Entry 4YF9 (X-ray diffraction, 2.60 A resolution); this record covers chains D and F of the 6 polymer chains in the assembly.

Chain D:
Molecule: Protein related to penicillin acylase
Source organism: Acidovorax sp. MR-S7
Notes: fragment: alpha-chain
UniProtKB: A0A0A1VBK6 (A0A0A1VBK6_9BURK); residues 5-182 here correspond to UniProt positions 29-206 (UniProt number = residue number + 24)
Amino-acid sequence (178 residues; each row starts with the number of its first residue):
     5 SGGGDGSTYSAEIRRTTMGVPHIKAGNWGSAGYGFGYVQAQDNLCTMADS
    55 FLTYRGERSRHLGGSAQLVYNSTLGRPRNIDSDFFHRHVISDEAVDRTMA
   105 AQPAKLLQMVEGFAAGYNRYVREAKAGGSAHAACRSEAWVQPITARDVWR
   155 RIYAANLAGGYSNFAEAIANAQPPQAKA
Disordered / not traced: 5-10, 179-182
Disulfide bonds: Cys-49/Cys-138

Chain F:
Molecule: Protein related to penicillin acylase
Source organism: Acidovorax sp. MR-S7
Notes: fragment: beta-chain
UniProtKB: A0A0A1VBK6 (A0A0A1VBK6_9BURK); residues 1-573 here correspond to UniProt positions 234-806 (UniProt number = residue number + 233)
Amino-acid sequence (581 residues; row label = number of the first residue in the row):
     1 SNMYGFGTAATGEGSGVLFGNPHWYWKGPDRFYQAQLTIDGEANVSGVSF
    51 LGLPVIQIGFNDSVAWSHTVSTARRFGFFQLSLVQGEPTSYLRDGVPVKM
   101 KPATITVPSRNADGSVSDVTRTLYHSEFGPLVNLAGLNPALAWSQGTAFA
   151 IRDINGENFRTLRTWMRWNQAKSLDEFIAIQKEEASIPWVNTVAVGRGSA
   201 KAWYADIGAVPNVSPAQTAACTTPFGMAVGQALPNVPFFDGSRSECDWLT
   251 DADSVQKGAVGVSRMPSLQRDDYVGNMNDSYWLANVHAPLTGYPAIFGPA
   301 GTSAQTLRTRMGHTMALERLAGTDGYAGNKATSAVVREMVLGSRVFSAER
   351 FKDEVLDLICTPAQWTVNGAAVDAAQACAVLAAWDNRGRKDSRGSHLWDE
   401 FWSRVPTASLFTVPFSAADPLNTPRGINAAAADALRQAMATAIARVGQSG
   451 YALDAPRGEVLYATRGGTRLPLYGGCGAMGYFTITCSENDITQGGYSMDG
   501 QPNASNSYMQVVSFPASGVQAHTFLTFSLSDDPASPHHGDYTKAYSAGQW
   551 LRVPFTEAEITGNADYRTATVKELEHHHHHH
Disordered / not traced: 576-581
Disulfide bonds: Cys-221/Cys-246, Cys-360/Cys-378, Cys-476/Cys-486
Differences from the reference sequence: expression tag (574-581)
From the paper describing this entry:
  - catalytic residues: Ser-1

How chain D and chain F interact:
Residue-residue contacts - 214 pairs, chain D then chain F:
  Ser-11(D) / Leu-574(F)
  Ser-11(D) / Glu-575(F)  hydrogen bond (backbone-backbone)
  Thr-12(D) / Glu-573(F)
  Thr-12(D) / Leu-574(F)
  Thr-12(D) / Glu-575(F)
  Tyr-13(D) / Lys-572(F)
  Tyr-13(D) / Glu-573(F)  hydrogen bond (backbone-backbone)
  Tyr-13(D) / Glu-575(F)
  Ser-14(D) / Val-571(F)
  Ser-14(D) / Lys-572(F)  hydrogen bond
  Ala-15(D) / Thr-570(F)
  Ala-15(D) / Val-571(F)  hydrogen bond (backbone-backbone)
  Glu-16(D) / Thr-568(F)  hydrogen bond
  Glu-16(D) / Ala-569(F)
  Glu-16(D) / Thr-570(F)
  Ile-17(D) / Arg-567(F)
  Ile-17(D) / Thr-568(F)
  Ile-17(D) / Ala-569(F)  hydrogen bond (backbone-backbone)
  Ile-17(D) / Val-571(F)  hydrophobic
  Arg-18(D) / Glu-557(F)  salt bridge
  Arg-18(D) / Ile-560(F)
  Arg-18(D) / Tyr-566(F)
  Arg-18(D) / Arg-567(F)
  Arg-18(D) / Thr-568(F)
  Arg-19(D) / Tyr-33(F)
  Arg-19(D) / Leu-529(F)
  Arg-19(D) / Asp-565(F)
  Arg-19(D) / Tyr-566(F)
  Arg-19(D) / Arg-567(F)  hydrogen bond (backbone-backbone)
  Thr-20(D) / Pro-554(F)
  Thr-20(D) / Ile-560(F)
  Thr-20(D) / Asn-563(F)
  Thr-20(D) / Asp-565(F)
  Thr-21(D) / Leu-551(F)
  Thr-21(D) / Asn-563(F)  hydrogen bond
  Thr-21(D) / Asp-565(F)  hydrogen bond
  Met-22(D) / Leu-529(F)
  Met-22(D) / His-537(F)  hydrogen bond (backbone-side chain)
  Met-22(D) / Asp-540(F)
  Met-22(D) / Tyr-541(F)
  Met-22(D) / Ala-544(F)  hydrophobic
  Met-22(D) / Leu-551(F)  hydrophobic
  Gly-23(D) / Leu-529(F)
  Gly-23(D) / His-537(F)  hydrogen bond (backbone-side chain)
  Val-24(D) / Gln-34(F)
  Val-24(D) / Leu-529(F)
  Pro-25(D) / Tyr-33(F)
  Pro-25(D) / Gln-34(F)
  Pro-25(D) / Ala-35(F)
  Pro-25(D) / Gln-36(F)  hydrogen bond (backbone-backbone)
  Pro-25(D) / Leu-529(F)
  His-26(D) / Gln-36(F)  hydrogen bond
  His-26(D) / Pro-554(F)
  His-26(D) / Ile-560(F)
  Ile-27(D) / Gln-36(F)  hydrogen bond (backbone-backbone)
  Ile-27(D) / Leu-37(F)
  Ile-27(D) / Thr-38(F)  hydrogen bond (backbone-backbone)
  Lys-28(D) / Thr-38(F)
  Lys-28(D) / Glu-557(F)  salt bridge
  Ala-29(D) / Thr-38(F)  hydrogen bond (backbone-backbone)
  Ala-29(D) / Ile-39(F)
  Ala-29(D) / Asp-40(F)  hydrogen bond (backbone-backbone)
  Gly-30(D) / Asp-40(F)
  Asn-31(D) / Ile-39(F)
  Trp-32(D) / Glu-42(F)  hydrogen bond
  Trp-32(D) / Ala-43(F)  hydrophobic
  Trp-32(D) / Met-166(F)  hydrophobic
  Trp-32(D) / Gln-170(F)
  Ala-35(D) / Ile-39(F)  hydrophobic
  Tyr-37(D) / Val-571(F)  hydrophobic
  Tyr-37(D) / Lys-572(F)
  Tyr-37(D) / Glu-573(F)  hydrogen bond
  Phe-39(D) / Tyr-33(F)  hydrophobic
  Phe-39(D) / Ala-35(F)  hydrophobic
  Phe-39(D) / Leu-37(F)  hydrophobic
  Phe-39(D) / Ser-49(F)
  Phe-39(D) / Leu-53(F)
  Phe-39(D) / Pro-54(F)
  Val-42(D) / Tyr-33(F)  hydrogen bond (backbone-side chain)
  Gln-43(D) / Tyr-33(F)
  Gln-43(D) / Leu-51(F)
  Gln-43(D) / Gly-52(F)  hydrogen bond (side chain-backbone)
  Gln-43(D) / Leu-53(F)  hydrogen bond (side chain-backbone)
  Asp-46(D) / Tyr-33(F)  hydrogen bond
  Asp-46(D) / Ser-530(F)  hydrogen bond (backbone-side chain)
  Asp-46(D) / Asp-531(F)  hydrogen bond (backbone-backbone)
  Asn-47(D) / Arg-31(F)  hydrogen bond
  Asn-47(D) / Tyr-33(F)
  Asn-47(D) / Leu-51(F)
  Asn-47(D) / Leu-529(F)  hydrogen bond (side chain-backbone)
  Asn-47(D) / Ser-530(F)
  Asn-47(D) / Asp-531(F)  hydrogen bond (side chain-backbone)
  Thr-50(D) / Gly-28(F)
  Thr-50(D) / Pro-29(F)
  Thr-50(D) / Asp-531(F)  hydrogen bond
  Met-51(D) / Gly-52(F)
  Ser-54(D) / Pro-29(F)
  Tyr-58(D) / Pro-29(F)
  Tyr-58(D) / Asp-30(F)
  Ser-63(D) / Pro-108(F)
  Ser-63(D) / Ser-109(F)
  Ser-63(D) / Arg-110(F)  hydrogen bond (backbone-backbone)
  Arg-64(D) / Pro-108(F)  hydrogen bond (backbone-backbone)
  Arg-64(D) / Arg-110(F)
  His-65(D) / Arg-110(F)
  Gly-67(D) / Arg-110(F)
  Gly-68(D) / Ser-109(F)  hydrogen bond (backbone-side chain)
  Val-73(D) / Gln-501(F)  hydrogen bond (backbone-side chain)
  Tyr-74(D) / Gly-28(F)
  Tyr-74(D) / Gln-501(F)
  Asn-75(D) / Tyr-25(F)
  Asn-75(D) / Lys-27(F)
  Asn-75(D) / Gln-501(F)  hydrogen bond (backbone-side chain)
  Ser-76(D) / Tyr-25(F)  hydrogen bond (backbone-side chain)
  Ser-76(D) / Asp-30(F)
  Thr-77(D) / Trp-24(F)
  Thr-77(D) / Tyr-25(F)  hydrogen bond (backbone-side chain)
  Thr-77(D) / Asp-30(F)  hydrogen bond
  Ile-84(D) / Val-119(F)  hydrophobic
  Asp-85(D) / Arg-121(F)  salt bridge
  Asp-87(D) / Val-107(F)
  Phe-88(D) / Ile-105(F)
  Phe-88(D) / Val-107(F)  hydrophobic
  Phe-88(D) / Val-119(F)
  Phe-88(D) / Arg-121(F)
  Arg-91(D) / Ile-105(F)
  Arg-91(D) / Thr-106(F)  hydrogen bond (side chain-backbone)
  Arg-91(D) / Val-107(F)
  Arg-91(D) / Pro-108(F)
  His-92(D) / Ile-105(F)
  His-92(D) / Leu-123(F)
  His-92(D) / Tyr-124(F)  hydrogen bond (side chain-backbone)
  His-92(D) / His-125(F)  hydrogen bond
  His-92(D) / Pro-130(F)
  Arg-101(D) / Glu-157(F)  salt bridge
  Arg-101(D) / Phe-159(F)
  Thr-102(D) / Phe-159(F)
  Ala-105(D) / Phe-159(F)  hydrophobic
  Ala-105(D) / Arg-163(F)  hydrogen bond (backbone-side chain)
  Gln-106(D) / Phe-159(F)  hydrogen bond (side chain-backbone)
  Lys-109(D) / Glu-42(F)  salt bridge
  Leu-110(D) / Leu-162(F)  hydrophobic
  Leu-110(D) / Arg-163(F)
  Leu-110(D) / Met-166(F)  hydrophobic
  Met-113(D) / Leu-37(F)  hydrophobic
  Met-113(D) / Pro-54(F)
  Met-113(D) / Val-55(F)  hydrophobic
  Val-114(D) / Pro-54(F)  hydrophobic
  Phe-117(D) / Gly-52(F)
  Phe-117(D) / Leu-53(F)
  Phe-117(D) / Pro-54(F)  hydrophobic
  Arg-123(D) / Val-571(F)
  Arg-123(D) / Lys-572(F)  hydrogen bond (side chain-backbone)
  Arg-123(D) / Glu-573(F)
  Arg-126(D) / Glu-573(F)  salt bridge
  Ala-134(D) / Asp-532(F)
  His-135(D) / Asp-532(F)  salt bridge
  Val-152(D) / Gly-52(F)
  Arg-155(D) / Pro-29(F)  hydrogen bond (side chain-backbone)
  Arg-155(D) / Asp-30(F)  salt bridge
  Arg-155(D) / Phe-50(F)
  Arg-155(D) / Leu-51(F)  hydrogen bond (side chain-backbone)
  Arg-155(D) / Gly-52(F)
  Arg-155(D) / Leu-53(F)
  Ile-156(D) / Leu-53(F)  hydrophobic
  Ile-156(D) / Leu-162(F)  hydrophobic
  Tyr-157(D) / Gly-156(F)  hydrogen bond (side chain-backbone)
  Tyr-157(D) / Phe-159(F)  hydrophobic
  Ala-159(D) / Trp-189(F)  hydrogen bond (backbone-side chain)
  Asn-160(D) / Asn-155(F)  hydrogen bond (backbone-side chain)
  Asn-160(D) / Asn-158(F)  hydrogen bond (side chain-backbone)
  Asn-160(D) / Thr-161(F)  hydrogen bond
  Asn-160(D) / Pro-188(F)
  Asn-160(D) / Trp-189(F)
  Leu-161(D) / Asp-153(F)
  Ala-162(D) / Trp-189(F)
  Gly-163(D) / Phe-76(F)
  Gly-163(D) / Trp-189(F)
  Gly-164(D) / Phe-76(F)
  Gly-164(D) / Asp-153(F)  hydrogen bond (backbone-side chain)
  Tyr-165(D) / Gly-129(F)
  Tyr-165(D) / Pro-130(F)
  Tyr-165(D) / Ile-151(F)
  Tyr-165(D) / Arg-152(F)
  Tyr-165(D) / Asp-153(F)  hydrogen bond (backbone-side chain)
  Phe-168(D) / Phe-76(F)  hydrophobic
  Phe-168(D) / Phe-78(F)  hydrophobic
  Phe-168(D) / Ile-151(F)  hydrophobic
  Ala-171(D) / Val-132(F)  hydrophobic
  Ala-171(D) / Asn-133(F)  hydrogen bond (backbone-backbone)
  Ile-172(D) / Leu-123(F)
  Ile-172(D) / Pro-130(F)  hydrophobic
  Ile-172(D) / Leu-131(F)
  Ile-172(D) / Val-132(F)  hydrophobic
  Ile-172(D) / Ile-151(F)  hydrophobic
  Ala-173(D) / Arg-121(F)  hydrogen bond (backbone-side chain)
  Ala-173(D) / Leu-123(F)
  Asn-174(D) / Arg-121(F)
  Asn-174(D) / Asn-133(F)  hydrogen bond (backbone-side chain)
  Ala-175(D) / Leu-123(F)
  Ala-175(D) / Leu-131(F)
  Ala-175(D) / Val-132(F)
  Ala-175(D) / Asn-133(F)
  Ala-175(D) / Trp-143(F)
  Gln-176(D) / Arg-121(F)
  Gln-176(D) / Leu-123(F)
  Gln-176(D) / Trp-143(F)
  Pro-177(D) / Pro-88(F)  hydrophobic
  Pro-177(D) / Thr-89(F)
  Pro-177(D) / Tyr-124(F)
  Pro-177(D) / Trp-143(F)
  Pro-178(D) / Trp-143(F)
  Pro-178(D) / Ser-144(F)
  Pro-178(D) / Gln-145(F)
Interface residues without a listed pair, chain D (91 interface residues in all): Tyr-41, Leu-48, Cys-49, Gly-60, Arg-80, Val-93, Pro-107, Ala-119, Trp-153
Interface residues without a listed pair, chain F (95 interface residues in all): Ile-56, Arg-75, Ala-103, Val-116, Thr-120, Thr-122, Phe-128, Val-553

In short:
91 residues of chain D face 95 of chain F across their interface, with 55 hydrogen bonds and 8 salt bridges.
Polar pairs include Arg-18(D)/Glu-557(F), Lys-28(D)/Glu-557(F) and Asp-85(D)/Arg-121(F). The paper reports the
catalytic residue Ser-1(F).
Here chain D is Protein related to penicillin acylase and chain F is Protein related to penicillin acylase,
both from Acidovorax sp. MR-S7. Entry 4YF9 (Structure of N-acylhomoserine lactone acylase MacQ) was determined
by X-ray diffraction, deposited together with 5C9I, 4YFA and 4YFB.
